6WOL - chains H and A of the 3 polymer chains in the assembly; structure by X-ray diffraction, 2.49 A resolution.

Chain H:
Molecule: Immunoglobulin heavy constant gamma 4
Source organism: Homo sapiens
Notes: fragment: domains Ch3 and Ch4
UniProt: P01861 (IGHG4_HUMAN); aligned to UniProt positions 117-325 over residues 237-445 (the alignment contains insertions or deletions, so no single offset holds)
Amino-acid sequence (209 residues; numbered 237 to 445; the number before each row is that of its first residue):
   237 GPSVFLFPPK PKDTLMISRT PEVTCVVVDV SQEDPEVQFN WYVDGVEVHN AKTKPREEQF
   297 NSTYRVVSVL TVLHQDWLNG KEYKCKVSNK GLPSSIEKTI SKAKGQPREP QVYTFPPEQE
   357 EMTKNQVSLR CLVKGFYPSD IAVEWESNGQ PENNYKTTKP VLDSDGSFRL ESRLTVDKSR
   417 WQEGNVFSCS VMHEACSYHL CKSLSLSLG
Construct notes: engineered mutation F351 (Leu231 in P01861), E354 (Ser234 in P01861), R366 (Thr246 in P01861), K395 (Pro275 in P01861), R405 (Phe285 in P01861), E407 (Tyr287 in P01861), C432 (Leu312 in P01861), S433 (His313 in P01861), Y434 (Asn314 in P01861), L436 (Tyr316 in P01861), C437 (Thr317 in P01861)
UniProt features mapped onto this chain:
  - glycosylation: N297 (N-linked (GlcNAc...) (complex) asparagine)
Cystine bridges: C261-C321, C367-C425, C432-C437
Glycans and other covalent adducts: glycan linked to N297
What the authors report for this chain:
  - mutagenesis - S354E: increased stability
  - mutagenesis - S354E: unchanged binding to IgG receptor FcRn large subunit p51 (chain A)
  - post-translational modification sites: N297 (proposed by the authors, not directly observed)

Chain A:
Molecule: IgG receptor FcRn large subunit p51
Source organism: Homo sapiens
Notes: fragment: extracellular domain
UniProt: P55899 (FCGRN_HUMAN); residues 1-267 here correspond to UniProt positions 24-290 (UniProt number = residue number + 23)
Amino-acid sequence (267 residues; each row starts with the number of its first residue):
     1 AESHLSLLYH LTAVSSPAPG TPAFWVSGWL GPQQYLSYNS LRGEAEPCGA WVWENQVSWY
    61 WEKETTDLRI KEKLFLEAFK ALGGKGPYTL QGLLGCELGP DNTSVPTAKF ALNGEEFMNF
   121 DLKQGTWGGD WPEALAISQR WQQQDKAANK ELTFLLFSCP HRLREHLERG RGNLEWKEPP
   181 SMRLKARPSS PGFSVLTCSA FSFYPPELQL RFLRNGLAAG TGQGDFGPNS DGSFHASSSL
   241 TVKSGDEHHY CCIVQHAGLA QPLRVEL
Not modelled in the structure: 1-3
UniProt features mapped onto this chain:
  - glycosylation: N102 (N-linked (GlcNAc...) asparagine)
Cystine bridges: C96-C159, C198-C252

Interface between chain H and chain A:
Residue-residue contacts - 28 pairs, chain H then chain A:
  T250(H) - W131(A)
  L251(H) - W131(A)
  L251(H) - P132(A)
  M252(H) - W131(A)
  M252(H) - E133(A)
  I253(H) - L112(A)  hydrophobic
  I253(H) - E115(A)
  I253(H) - E116(A)
  I253(H) - W131(A)  hydrophobic
  I253(H) - E133(A)  hydrogen bond (backbone-side chain)
  S254(H) - Y88(A)
  S254(H) - L112(A)
  S254(H) - N113(A)
  S254(H) - E133(A)  hydrogen bond
  L309(H) - E115(A)
  H310(H) - E115(A)  salt bridge
  H310(H) - W131(A)
  L314(H) - W131(A)  hydrophobic
  M428(H) - P132(A)  hydrophobic
  Y434(H) - G129(A)
  Y434(H) - D130(A)
  Y434(H) - W131(A)
  Y434(H) - P132(A)
  Y434(H) - L135(A)  hydrophobic
  H435(H) - D130(A)  hydrogen bond (side chain-backbone)
  H435(H) - W131(A)
  L436(H) - P132(A)  hydrophobic
  L436(H) - L135(A)  hydrophobic
Also at the interface, not in a pair above, chain H (13 interface residues in all): Q311
Also at the interface, not in a pair above, chain A (12 interface residues in all): F117
The authors on this interface:
  - residue pairs: Y434(H)-L135(A) (hydrophobic contact), L436(H)-L135(A) (hydrophobic contact)
  - interface residues, chain H: M252(H), I253(H), S254(H), Y434(H), L436(H)

In short:
The interface between chain H and chain A involves 13 residues on one side and 12 on the other; the contacts
include 3 hydrogen bonds and 1 salt bridge. Polar contacts include H310(H)-E115(A), I253(H)-E133(A) and
S254(H)-E133(A). The paper describes hydrophobic contacts between Y434(H) and L135(A) and L436(H) and L135(A).
From the paper: S354E of chain H increases stability; interface residues M252(H), I253(H) and S254(H) among
others.
Here chain H is Immunoglobulin heavy constant gamma 4 and chain A is IgG receptor FcRn large subunit p51, both
from Homo sapiens. Entry 6WOL (Next generation monomeric IgG4 Fc bound to neonatal Fc receptor) was determined
by X-ray diffraction, deposited together with 6WIB, 6WMH and 6WNA.
